3K05 - chains A and C; structure by X-ray diffraction, 1.33 A resolution.

# Chain A
Name: Mediator of DNA damage checkpoint protein 1
Organism: Homo sapiens
Notes: fragment: BRCT Domain to 2089)
UniProtKB: Q14676 (MDC1_HUMAN); residues 1891-2089 here = UniProt positions 1891-2089
Amino-acid sequence (200 residues; row label = number of the first residue in the row):
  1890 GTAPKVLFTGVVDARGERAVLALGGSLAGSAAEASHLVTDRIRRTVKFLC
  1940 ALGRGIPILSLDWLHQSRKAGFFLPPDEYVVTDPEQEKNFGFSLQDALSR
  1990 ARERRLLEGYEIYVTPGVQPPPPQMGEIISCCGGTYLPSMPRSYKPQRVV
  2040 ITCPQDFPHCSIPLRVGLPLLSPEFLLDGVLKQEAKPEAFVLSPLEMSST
Disordered / not traced: 1890, 2084-2089
Sequence notes: expression tag (1890); engineered mutation D2067 (Thr in Q14676)
Curated features (UniProtKB/Swiss-Prot):
  - modified residue: R1943 (Omega-N-methylarginine)
Reported in the primary citation:
  - mutagenesis - T2067D: decreased binding to fluorescein-labeled gH2AX peptide
  - mutagenesis - T2067D: unchanged binding to gH2AX tetrapeptide
  - mutagenesis - T2067D (4-fold): increased binding to pSQEY-CONH2
  - contacts within the chain: R1933-D2067 (salt bridge)
  - conformationally variable residues (side-chain flip): R1933, E2063

# Chain C
Name: phospho peptide
Amino-acid sequence (5 residues; numbered 139 to 143; the number before each row is that of its first residue):
   139 SQEYX
Modified positions: S139 (phosphoserine; SEP); NH2 (amino group) at position 143
Reported in the primary citation:
  - post-translational modification sites: S139, Y142 (citing earlier work)

# Interface between chain A and chain C
Residue-residue contacts - 13 pairs, chain A then chain C:
  T1898(A) - S139(C)
  G1899(A) - S139(C)
  R1932(A) - E141(C)  salt bridge
  R1933(A) - E141(C)
  R1933(A) - Y142(C)  hydrogen bond (side chain-backbone)
  R1933(A) - NH2_143(C)
  T1934(A) - Q140(C)
  T1934(A) - E141(C)
  K1936(A) - S139(C)
  Q2008(A) - Y142(C)
  P2009(A) - Y142(C)  hydrophobic
  L2066(A) - Y142(C)  hydrophobic
  L2066(A) - NH2_143(C)
Interface residues without a listed pair, chain A (13 interface residues in all): F1897, V1900, V1935, P2010
Interface features reported in the paper:
  - residue pairs: R1933(A)-Y142(C) (hydrogen bond), P2009(A)-Y142(C) (hydrophobic contact)
  - interface residues, chain A: R1933(A), E2063(A)

# Overview
13 residues of chain A and 5 residues of chain C are in contact; the contacts include 1 hydrogen bond and 1
salt bridge. Polar pairs include R1932(A)-E141(C) and R1933(A)-Y142(C). The authors report a hydrogen bond
between R1933(A) and Y142(C); a hydrophobic contact between P2009(A) and Y142(C). The paper reports that
T2067D of chain A reduces binding to fluorescein-labeled gH2AX peptide; interface residues R1933(A) and
E2063(A).
Chain A is Mediator of DNA damage checkpoint protein 1 (Homo sapiens) and chain C is phospho peptide; the
structure, The crystal structure of MDC1 BRCT T2067D in complex with a minimal recognition tetrapeptide with
an ..., was determined by X-ray diffraction together with 3K0H, 3K0K, 3K15 and 3K16 from the same study.
